Entry 3AB2 (X-ray diffraction, 2.59 A resolution); this record covers chains A and C of the 4 polymer chains in the assembly.

# Chain A (and C)
Molecule: Aspartokinase
From: Corynebacterium glutamicum
Notes: EC 2.7.2.4; chain C of this document is another copy of the same molecule, construct and numbering; everything in this record applies to it too
UniProt: P26512 (AK_CORGL); residue numbers follow UniProt; this construct covers 1-421
Chain sequence (421 residues; row label = number of the first residue in the row):
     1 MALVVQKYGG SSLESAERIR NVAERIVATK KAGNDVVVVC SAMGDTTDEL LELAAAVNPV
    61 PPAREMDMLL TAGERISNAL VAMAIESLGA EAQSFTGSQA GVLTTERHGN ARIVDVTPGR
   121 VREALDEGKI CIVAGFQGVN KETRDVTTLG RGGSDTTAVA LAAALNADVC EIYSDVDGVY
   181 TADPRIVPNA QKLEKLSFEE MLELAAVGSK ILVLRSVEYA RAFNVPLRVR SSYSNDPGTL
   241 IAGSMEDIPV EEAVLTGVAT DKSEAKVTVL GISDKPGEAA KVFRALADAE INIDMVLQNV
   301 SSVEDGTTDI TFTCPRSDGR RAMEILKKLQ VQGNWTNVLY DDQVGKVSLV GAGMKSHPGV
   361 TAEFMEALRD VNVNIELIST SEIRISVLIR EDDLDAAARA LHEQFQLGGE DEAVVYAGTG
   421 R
Unresolved in the structure: 1, 104-115, 140-148, 332, 410-421 (chain C: 1, 103-113, 137-152, 409-421)
Curated features (UniProtKB/Swiss-Prot):
  - binding site (ATP): K7 to G10, S41, S174, D175, Y180 to R185, K210
  - binding site (substrate): R25 to K30, D45 to E49, E74, L125, D126, R151 to S154, D274 to A279, N292 to D294, Q298, V360, T361, N374, I375, S381, E382
  - site (Contribution to the catalysis): K7, E74
  - mutagenesis: G277 (G277A: Change in the inhibitory profile upon addition of threonine), A279 (A279V: Absence of inhibition upon addition of threonine and lysine or lysine alone), Q298 (Q298A: Change in the inhibitory profile and absence of dimerization upon addition of threonine), S301 (S301F: Absence of inhibition upon addition of threonine and lysine or lysine alone; S301Y: Feedback-resistant and enhanced expression of the asd gene), V360 (V360A: Change in the inhibitory profile and shows an different oligomer state upon addition of threonine), T361 (T361A: Change in the inhibitory profile and absence of dimerization upon addition of threonine), E363 (E363A: Change in the inhibitory profile and absence of dimerization upon addition of threonine), F364 (F364A: Change in the inhibitory profile and shows an different oligomer state upon addition of threonine)
Ligand contacts:
  - threonine (THR), molecule 1: I272, S273, D274, K275, P276, G277, E278, A279, Q298, T308, I310
  - threonine (THR), molecule 2: V373, N374, I375, I378
What the authors report for this chain:
  - conformationally variable residues (order/disorder transition): R151

# How chain A and chain C interact
Contacting residue pairs (56):
  A16(A) - L53(C)  hydrophobic
  A16(A) - A56(C)  hydrophobic
  A16(A) - V57(C)  hydrophobic
  R20(A) - A56(C)
  R20(A) - V57(C)  hydrogen bond (side chain-backbone)
  M43(A) - L53(C)  hydrophobic
  L50(A) - I76(C)  hydrophobic
  L53(A) - A16(C)  hydrophobic
  A54(A) - M83(C)  hydrophobic
  A56(A) - A16(C)  hydrophobic
  A56(A) - R20(C)
  V57(A) - A16(C)  hydrophobic
  V57(A) - R20(C)  hydrogen bond (backbone-side chain)
  V57(A) - L80(C)
  V57(A) - M83(C)  hydrophobic
  V57(A) - A84(C)
  N58(A) - M83(C)  hydrogen bond (side chain-backbone)
  N58(A) - S87(C)
  P61(A) - M83(C)  hydrophobic
  P62(A) - M83(C)
  P62(A) - E86(C)
  E65(A) - A79(C)
  E65(A) - A82(C)
  E65(A) - M83(C)
  E65(A) - E86(C)
  M66(A) - M83(C)
  M68(A) - R75(C)
  M68(A) - N78(C)
  M68(A) - S94(C)
  L69(A) - I76(C)  hydrophobic
  L69(A) - A79(C)  hydrophobic
  L69(A) - L80(C)  hydrophobic
  A72(A) - A72(C)
  A72(A) - I76(C)  hydrophobic
  R75(A) - M68(C)
  I76(A) - L69(C)  hydrophobic
  I76(A) - A72(C)  hydrophobic
  N78(A) - M68(C)
  A79(A) - E65(C)
  A79(A) - M68(C)
  A79(A) - L69(C)  hydrophobic
  L80(A) - L53(C)  hydrophobic
  L80(A) - V57(C)
  L80(A) - L69(C)  hydrophobic
  A82(A) - E65(C)
  M83(A) - A54(C)  hydrophobic
  M83(A) - V57(C)  hydrophobic
  M83(A) - N58(C)  hydrogen bond (backbone-side chain)
  M83(A) - P61(C)  hydrophobic
  M83(A) - E65(C)
  M83(A) - M66(C)
  A84(A) - V57(C)
  E86(A) - P62(C)
  E86(A) - E65(C)
  S87(A) - N58(C)
  S94(A) - M68(C)
Other interface residues (no listed pair), chain A (29 interface residues in all): I19, R64
Other interface residues (no listed pair), chain C (28 interface residues in all): I19, M43, Q93

# Summary
29 residues of chain A face 28 of chain C across their interface; the contacts include 4 hydrogen bonds. Among
the polar pairs are R20(A)-V57(C) and N58(A)-M83(C). Chain A binds threonine. Curated annotation (UniProt)
lists 14 ATP-binding residues, 34 substrate-binding residues and 8 mutagenesis sites on chain A. The paper
reports conformational variability at R151(A).
Both chains are Aspartokinase (Corynebacterium glutamicum). Entry 3AB2 (Crystal structure of aspartate kinase
from Corynebacterium glutamicum in complex with threonine) was determined by X-ray diffraction (same
publication as 3AAW and 3AB4).
